PDB entry 5URC | X-ray diffraction, 1.85 A resolution | chains A and C of the 4 polymer chains in the assembly

# Chain A (and C)
Molecule: Hemoglobin subunit alpha
Organism: Homo sapiens
Notes: chain C of this document is another copy of the same molecule, construct and numbering; everything in this record applies to it too
UniProt: P69905 (HBA_HUMAN); residues 1-141 here correspond to UniProt positions 2-142 (UniProt number = residue number + 1)
Chain sequence (141 residues; numbered 1 to 141; the number before each row is that of its first residue):
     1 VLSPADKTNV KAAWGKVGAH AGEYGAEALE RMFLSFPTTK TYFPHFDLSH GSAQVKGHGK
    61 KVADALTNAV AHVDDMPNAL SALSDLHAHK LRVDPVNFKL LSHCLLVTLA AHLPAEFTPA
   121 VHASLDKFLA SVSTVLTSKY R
Swiss-Prot annotation at these positions:
  - binding site (O2): His58
  - binding site (heme b): His87
  - site: Thr8, Asn9 (Microbial infection: Cleavage), Lys11 (Not glycated), Ala13, Trp14 (Microbial infection: Cleavage), Tyr24, Gly25 (Microbial infection: Cleavage), Leu29, Glu30 (Microbial infection: Cleavage), His45, Phe46 (Microbial infection: Cleavage), Asp47, Leu48 (Microbial infection: Cleavage), Ser52, Ala53 (Microbial infection: Cleavage), Val55, Lys56 (Microbial infection: Cleavage), Lys56 (Not glycated), Gly59, Lys60 (Microbial infection: Cleavage), Lys60 (Not glycated), Lys90 (Not glycated), Leu91, Arg92 (Microbial infection: Cleavage), Lys99 (Not glycated), Leu106, Val107 (Microbial infection: Cleavage), Thr108, Leu109 (Microbial infection: Cleavage), Val121, His122 (Microbial infection: Cleavage), Ser133, Thr134 (Microbial infection: Cleavage)
  - modified residue: Ser3 (Phosphoserine), Lys7 (N6-succinyllysine), Thr8 (Phosphothreonine), Lys11 (N6-succinyllysine), Lys16 (N6-acetyllysine), Tyr24 (Phosphotyrosine), Ser35 (Phosphoserine), Lys40 (N6-succinyllysine), Ser49 (Phosphoserine), Ser102 (Phosphoserine), Thr108 (Phosphothreonine), Ser124 (Phosphoserine), Ser131 (Phosphoserine), Thr134 (Phosphothreonine), Thr137 (Phosphothreonine), Ser138 (Phosphoserine)
  - glycosylation (N-linked (Glc) (glycation) lysine): Lys7, Lys16, Lys40, Lys61
Covalent attachments: (5-formylfuran-2-yl)methyl acetate (8MV) linked to Val1
Ion coordination: heme Fe near His87 (its only coordinating residue here)
Small-molecule neighbours:
  - (5-formylfuran-2-yl)methyl acetate (8MV): Leu2, Lys127, Ala130, Ser131, Thr134
  - carbon monoxide (CMO): Leu29, Phe43, His58, Val62, His87
  - 5-hydroxymethyl-furfural (FUX): Thr134, Thr137, Ser138
  - heme (HEM): Met32, Thr39, Tyr42, Phe43, His45, Phe46, His58, Lys61, Val62, Ala65, Leu66, Leu83, Leu86, His87, Leu91, Val93, Asn97, Phe98, Leu101, Leu105, Val132, Leu136
Reported in the primary citation:
  - binding site for (5-formylfuran-2-yl)methyl acetate: Val1, Ala130, Ser131, Thr134
  - binding site for 5-hydroxymethyl-furfural: Val1

# How chain A and chain C interact
Residue-residue contacts - 18 pairs, chain A then chain C:
  Val1(A) with Val135(C), hydrophobic; Ser138(C), hydrogen bond (backbone-side chain); Tyr140(C), hydrophobic
  Leu2(A) with Tyr140(C)
  Ser3(A) with Tyr140(C); Arg141(C)
  Pro4(A) with Tyr140(C)
  Pro77(A) with Val1(C), hydrophobic
  Lys127(A) with Lys139(C), hydrogen bond (side chain-backbone)
  Val135(A) with Val1(C), hydrophobic
  Ser138(A) with Val1(C), hydrogen bond (side chain-backbone); Lys127(C), hydrogen bond
  Lys139(A) with Ser3(C); Lys127(C), hydrogen bond (backbone-side chain)
  Tyr140(A) with Val1(C), hydrophobic; Leu2(C); Ser3(C); Pro4(C)
Other interface residues (no listed pair), chain A (13 interface residues in all): Asp6, Thr134, Arg141
Other interface residues (no listed pair), chain C (13 interface residues in all): Asp6, Pro77, Thr134

# In short
The chain A/chain C interface involves 13 residues from each chain; the contacts include 5 hydrogen bonds.
Among the polar pairs are Val1(A)-Ser138(C), Lys127(A)-Lys139(C) and Ser138(A)-Lys127(C). From the paper: a
binding site for (5-formylfuran-2-yl)methyl acetate at Val1(A), Ala130(A) and Ser131(A) among others; a
binding site for 5-hydroxymethyl-furfural at Val1(A).
Chain A and chain C are both Hemoglobin subunit alpha (Homo sapiens); the structure, Design, Synthesis,
Functional and Biological Evaluation of Ether and Ester Derivatives of the Antisickling Agent 5-HMF ..., was
determined by X-ray diffraction.
